PDB entry 8D9H | electron microscopy, 3.60 A resolution | chains B and C of the 4 polymer chains in the assembly

[Chain B]
Name: RAMP superfamily protein
Source organism: Candidatus Scalindua brodae
UniProt: A0A0B0EGF3 (A0A0B0EGF3_9BACT); numbering as in UniProt; present here: 1-236, 263-373, 382-438, 447-878, 895-1025, 1 more blocks
Chain sequence (1270 residues; each row starts with the number of its first residue; note: 418 numbers in that range are skipped by the numbering (no residue carries them; nothing is unmodelled there)):
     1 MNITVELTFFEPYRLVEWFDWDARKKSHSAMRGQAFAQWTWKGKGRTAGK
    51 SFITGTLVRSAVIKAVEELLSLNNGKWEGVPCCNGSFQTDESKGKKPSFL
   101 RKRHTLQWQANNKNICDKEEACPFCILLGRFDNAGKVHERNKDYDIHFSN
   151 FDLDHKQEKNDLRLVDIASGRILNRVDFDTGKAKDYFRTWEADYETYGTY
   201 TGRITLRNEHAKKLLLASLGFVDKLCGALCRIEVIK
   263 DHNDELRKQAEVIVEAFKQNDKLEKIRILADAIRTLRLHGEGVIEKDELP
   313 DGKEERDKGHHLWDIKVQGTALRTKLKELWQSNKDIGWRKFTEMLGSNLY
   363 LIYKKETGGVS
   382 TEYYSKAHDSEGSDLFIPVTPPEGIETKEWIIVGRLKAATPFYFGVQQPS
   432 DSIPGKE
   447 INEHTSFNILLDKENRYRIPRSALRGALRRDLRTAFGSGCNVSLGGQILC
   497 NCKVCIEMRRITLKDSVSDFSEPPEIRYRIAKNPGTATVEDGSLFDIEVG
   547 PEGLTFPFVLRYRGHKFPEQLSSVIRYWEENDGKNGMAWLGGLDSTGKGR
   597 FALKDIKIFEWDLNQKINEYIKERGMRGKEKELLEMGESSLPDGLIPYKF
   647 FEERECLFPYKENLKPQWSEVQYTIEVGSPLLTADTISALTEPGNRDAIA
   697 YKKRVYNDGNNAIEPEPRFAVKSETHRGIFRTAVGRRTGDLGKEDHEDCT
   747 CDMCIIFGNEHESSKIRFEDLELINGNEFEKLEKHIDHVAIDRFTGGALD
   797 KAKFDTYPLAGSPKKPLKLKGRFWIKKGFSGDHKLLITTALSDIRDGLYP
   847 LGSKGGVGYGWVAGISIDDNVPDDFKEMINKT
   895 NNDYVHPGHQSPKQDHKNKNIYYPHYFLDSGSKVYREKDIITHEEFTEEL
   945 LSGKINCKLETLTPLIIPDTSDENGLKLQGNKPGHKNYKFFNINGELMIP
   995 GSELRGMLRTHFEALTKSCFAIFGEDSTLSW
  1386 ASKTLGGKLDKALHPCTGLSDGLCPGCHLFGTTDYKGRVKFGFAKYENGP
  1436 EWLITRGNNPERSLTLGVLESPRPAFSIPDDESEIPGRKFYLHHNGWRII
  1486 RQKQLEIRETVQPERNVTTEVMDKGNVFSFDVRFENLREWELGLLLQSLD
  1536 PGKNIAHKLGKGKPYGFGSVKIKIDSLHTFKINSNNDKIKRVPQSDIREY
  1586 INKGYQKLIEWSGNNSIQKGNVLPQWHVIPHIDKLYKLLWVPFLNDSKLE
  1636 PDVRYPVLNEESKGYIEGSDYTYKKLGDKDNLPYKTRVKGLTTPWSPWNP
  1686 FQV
Metal / ion sites: Zn2+ site 1: Cys116, Cys122, Cys125; Zn2+ site 2: Cys486, Cys496, Cys498; Zn2+ site 3: Cys745, Cys747, Cys750; Zn2+ site 4: Cys1013, Cys1401, Cys1409, Cys1412

[Chain C]
Molecule: 36-nt RNA strand
Source organism: Candidatus Scalindua brodae
Sequence (36 nucleotides; each row starts with the number of its first residue):
    12 GACUUAAUGUCACGGUACCCAAUUUUCUGCCCCGGA

[Interface between chain B and chain C]
Contacting residue pairs - 180 pairs, chain B then chain C:
  Glu11(B) - C24(C)  hydrogen bond to the base
  Trp18(B) - U15(C)  sugar contact
  Arg32(B) - A23(C)  hydrogen bond to the sugar
  Arg32(B) - G26(C)  hydrogen bond to the base
  Phe36(B) - A23(C)  sugar contact
  Thr40(B) - U15(C)  phosphate contact
  Lys42(B) - C14(C)  hydrogen bond to the base
  Phe52(B) - U15(C)  base contact
  Gly55(B) - U16(C)  hydrogen bond to the base
  Thr56(B) - U16(C)  hydrogen bond to the sugar
  Thr56(B) - A18(C)  hydrogen bond to the base
  Thr56(B) - U21(C)  base contact
  Leu57(B) - U21(C)  base contact
  Arg59(B) - A18(C)  hydrogen bond to the base
  Ser60(B) - U21(C)  hydrogen bond to the phosphate
  Ser86(B) - U19(C)  hydrogen bond to the sugar
  Phe87(B) - G20(C)  base contact
  Gln88(B) - U19(C)  base contact
  Gln88(B) - G20(C)  base contact
  Thr89(B) - U19(C)  hydrogen bond to the base
  Thr89(B) - G20(C)  hydrogen bond to the base
  Lys96(B) - G20(C)  base contact
  Pro97(B) - G20(C)  phosphate contact
  Ser98(B) - A17(C)  hydrogen bond to the phosphate
  Ser98(B) - A18(C)  hydrogen bond to the phosphate
  Phe99(B) - G20(C)  hydrogen bond to the sugar
  Phe99(B) - U21(C)  base contact
  Leu100(B) - G20(C)  hydrogen bond to the sugar
  Leu100(B) - U21(C)  sugar contact
  Leu100(B) - C22(C)  phosphate contact
  Arg101(B) - G20(C)  hydrogen bond to the base
  Arg101(B) - U21(C)  salt bridge to the phosphate
  Arg101(B) - C22(C)  phosphate contact
  Lys102(B) - C22(C)  hydrogen bond to the phosphate
  Arg103(B) - C22(C)  sugar contact
  Leu128(B) - U19(C)  sugar contact
  Gly129(B) - U19(C)  phosphate contact
  Arg130(B) - U19(C)  base contact
  Asp132(B) - U19(C)  phosphate contact
  Ala134(B) - U19(C)  phosphate contact
  Gly135(B) - A18(C)  sugar contact
  Lys136(B) - A17(C)  sugar contact
  Lys136(B) - A18(C)  phosphate contact
  Lys136(B) - U19(C)  salt bridge to the phosphate
  His138(B) - A17(C)  hydrogen bond to the base
  Tyr144(B) - A18(C)  sugar contact
  Phe148(B) - A18(C)  base contact
  Ser149(B) - U16(C)  base contact
  Asn150(B) - U16(C)  hydrogen bond to the base
  Asp152(B) - U15(C)  base contact
  Ile172(B) - A28(C)  base contact
  Leu173(B) - A28(C)  phosphate contact
  Asn174(B) - G26(C)  hydrogen bond to the sugar
  Asn174(B) - U27(C)  phosphate contact
  Asn174(B) - A28(C)  hydrogen bond to the base
  Asn174(B) - C29(C)  sugar contact
  Arg175(B) - G26(C)  base contact
  Arg175(B) - U27(C)  phosphate contact
  Val176(B) - U27(C)  hydrogen bond to the phosphate
  Gly181(B) - C29(C)  hydrogen bond to the sugar
  Ala183(B) - C29(C)  base contact
  Asp185(B) - G26(C)  hydrogen bond to the base
  Tyr186(B) - A28(C)  base contact
  Phe187(B) - G26(C)  base contact
  Lys224(B) - C24(C)  hydrogen bond to the sugar
  Gly227(B) - C24(C)  phosphate contact
  Tyr384(B) - G26(C)  base contact
  Ser386(B) - A23(C)  hydrogen bond to the base
  Asp395(B) - G20(C)  hydrogen bond to the base
  Gly426(B) - A28(C)  sugar contact
  Gly426(B) - C29(C)  phosphate contact
  Arg467(B) - C24(C)  salt bridge to the phosphate
  Ser468(B) - U27(C)  sugar contact
  Ser468(B) - A28(C)  hydrogen bond to the phosphate
  Ala469(B) - U27(C)  sugar contact
  Ala469(B) - A28(C)  hydrogen bond to the phosphate
  Arg471(B) - C24(C)  phosphate contact
  Arg471(B) - G25(C)  salt bridge to the phosphate
  Arg471(B) - G26(C)  salt bridge to the phosphate
  Gly472(B) - U27(C)  phosphate contact
  Arg476(B) - U27(C)  base contact
  Ser489(B) - G25(C)  base contact
  Leu490(B) - G26(C)  base contact
  Gly491(B) - G25(C)  hydrogen bond to the base
  Gly492(B) - C22(C)  base contact
  Leu495(B) - C22(C)  base contact
  Arg505(B) - G25(C)  phosphate contact
  Leu509(B) - C24(C)  hydrogen bond to the base
  Tyr524(B) - U34(C)  base contact
  Arg525(B) - A32(C)  salt bridge to the phosphate
  Arg525(B) - U34(C)  phosphate contact
  Ile526(B) - A32(C)  hydrogen bond to the sugar
  Ile526(B) - A33(C)  phosphate contact
  Ile526(B) - U34(C)  hydrogen bond to the phosphate
  Ala527(B) - A33(C)  phosphate contact
  Lys528(B) - A33(C)  hydrogen bond to the phosphate
  Phe541(B) - A32(C)  base contact
  Gly587(B) - C29(C)  phosphate contact
  Gly588(B) - C29(C)  hydrogen bond to the phosphate
  Gly588(B) - C30(C)  phosphate contact
  Leu589(B) - C30(C)  hydrogen bond to the phosphate
  Asp590(B) - C30(C)  hydrogen bond to the phosphate
  Ser591(B) - C30(C)  phosphate contact
  Ser591(B) - C31(C)  hydrogen bond to the phosphate
  Thr679(B) - U35(C)  phosphate contact
  Ala680(B) - U34(C)  hydrogen bond to the sugar
  Ala680(B) - U35(C)  hydrogen bond to the phosphate
  Glu720(B) - A33(C)  sugar contact
  Glu720(B) - U34(C)  phosphate contact
  Thr721(B) - U34(C)  phosphate contact
  Arg723(B) - C31(C)  salt bridge to the phosphate
  Arg723(B) - A32(C)  salt bridge to the phosphate
  Gly724(B) - A33(C)  sugar contact
  Ile725(B) - A33(C)  base contact
  Arg727(B) - A32(C)  phosphate contact
  Arg727(B) - A33(C)  phosphate contact
  Thr728(B) - A33(C)  base contact
  Asn755(B) - C30(C)  hydrogen bond to the sugar
  Ser760(B) - C31(C)  phosphate contact
  Asp783(B) - G40(C)  base contact
  His784(B) - G40(C)  salt bridge to the phosphate
  Val785(B) - C38(C)  sugar contact
  Val785(B) - U39(C)  sugar contact
  Val785(B) - G40(C)  sugar contact
  Ala786(B) - C38(C)  phosphate contact
  Ala786(B) - U39(C)  phosphate contact
  Ile787(B) - U39(C)  hydrogen bond to the phosphate
  Arg789(B) - U39(C)  salt bridge to the phosphate
  Gly792(B) - C41(C)  sugar contact
  Lys799(B) - G40(C)  base contact
  Phe800(B) - C38(C)  base contact
  Ser849(B) - U35(C)  phosphate contact
  Ser849(B) - U36(C)  hydrogen bond to the phosphate
  Lys850(B) - U36(C)  hydrogen bond to the phosphate
  Gly851(B) - U36(C)  hydrogen bond to the phosphate
  Tyr917(B) - C44(C)  hydrogen bond to the phosphate
  Pro962(B) - G40(C)  sugar contact
  Pro962(B) - C41(C)  phosphate contact
  Thr964(B) - G40(C)  hydrogen bond to the base
  Ser996(B) - U39(C)  hydrogen bond to the phosphate
  Ser996(B) - G40(C)  hydrogen bond to the phosphate
  Glu997(B) - U39(C)  hydrogen bond to the sugar
  Glu997(B) - G40(C)  phosphate contact
  Glu997(B) - C41(C)  phosphate contact
  Arg999(B) - U37(C)  salt bridge to the phosphate
  Arg999(B) - C38(C)  salt bridge to the phosphate
  Gly1000(B) - U39(C)  sugar contact
  Arg1003(B) - U37(C)  hydrogen bond to the phosphate
  Arg1003(B) - C38(C)  salt bridge to the phosphate
  Thr1417(B) - U36(C)  sugar contact
  Thr1417(B) - U37(C)  sugar contact
  Thr1418(B) - U36(C)  base contact
  Thr1418(B) - U37(C)  sugar contact
  Lys1421(B) - U36(C)  sugar contact
  Gly1422(B) - U37(C)  phosphate contact
  Val1453(B) - C43(C)  base contact
  Leu1454(B) - C42(C)  base contact
  Glu1455(B) - C42(C)  hydrogen bond to the sugar
  Glu1455(B) - C43(C)  base contact
  Ser1456(B) - C42(C)  hydrogen bond to the base
  Pro1457(B) - C42(C)  phosphate contact
  Pro1457(B) - C43(C)  phosphate contact
  Arg1458(B) - C44(C)  sugar contact
  Phe1461(B) - C44(C)  phosphate contact
  Phe1461(B) - G45(C)  phosphate contact
  Lys1474(B) - C43(C)  salt bridge to the phosphate
  Tyr1476(B) - C42(C)  sugar contact
  Tyr1476(B) - C43(C)  hydrogen bond to the phosphate
  Gly1545(B) - C41(C)  phosphate contact
  Lys1546(B) - C41(C)  hydrogen bond to the phosphate
  Lys1546(B) - C42(C)  phosphate contact
  Gly1547(B) - C42(C)  hydrogen bond to the phosphate
  Lys1548(B) - U39(C)  base contact
  Lys1548(B) - C42(C)  hydrogen bond to the phosphate
  Pro1549(B) - C42(C)  phosphate contact
  Pro1549(B) - C43(C)  phosphate contact
  Tyr1640(B) - C43(C)  hydrogen bond to the phosphate
  Tyr1640(B) - C44(C)  phosphate contact
  Tyr1658(B) - C43(C)  hydrogen bond to the sugar
  Tyr1658(B) - C44(C)  hydrogen bond to the phosphate
Also at the interface, not in a pair above, chain B (169 interface residues in all): Arg14, Trp21, Gln34, Ala35, Lys50, Thr54, Ile63, Ile146, His147, Lys182, Ala228, Leu229, Tyr424, Phe425, Val427, Ala473, Arg475, Val488, Met504, Ile507, Thr508, Val535, Ser539, Leu540, Lys718, Phe753, Gly754, Glu756, Glu758, Gly793, Ala794, Gly848, His919, Met1001, Thr1004, Ile1016, Phe1415, Gly1416, Tyr1420, Pro1641, Leu1643

[In short]
169 residues of chain B and 32 residues of chain C are in contact; the contacts include 61 hydrogen bonds and
14 salt bridges. Among the polar pairs are Glu11(B)-C24(C), Arg32(B)-G26(C) and Lys42(B)-C14(C). Cys116(B),
Cys122(B) and Cys125(B) coordinate Zn2+ site 1.
Chain B is RAMP superfamily protein and chain C is a 36-nt RNA strand, both from Candidatus Scalindua brodae;
the structure, gRAMP-TPR-CHAT match PFS target RNA(Craspase), was determined by electron microscopy (same
publication as 8D8N, 8D97, 8D9E, 8D9F, 8D9G and 8D9I).
